4HRH - chains C and D of the 4 polymer chains in the assembly; structure by X-ray diffraction, 3.00 A resolution.

# Chain C (and D)
Protein: Helicase-like transcription factor
Notes: EC 3.6.4.-, 6.3.2.-; chain D of this document is another copy of the same molecule, construct and numbering; everything in this record applies to it too
Reference sequence: Q14527 (HLTF_HUMAN); residue numbers follow UniProt; this construct covers 26-39
Amino-acid sequence (14 residues; numbered 26 to 39; the number before each row is that of its first residue):
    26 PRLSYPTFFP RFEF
Unresolved in the structure: 26-30
UniProt features mapped onto this chain:
  - DNA-binding region: E38
  - modified residue: R27 (Omega-N-methylarginine)
What the authors report for this chain:
  - mutagenesis - P35A: abolished localization
  - mutagenesis - P35A: decreased localization to nuclear matrix

# How chain C and chain D interact
Residue-residue contacts - 9 pairs, chain C then chain D:
  P31(C) - T32(D)
  P31(C) - F33(D)
  P31(C) - F34(D)
  T32(C) - P31(D)
  T32(C) - T32(D)  hydrogen bond (backbone-backbone)
  T32(C) - F34(D)
  F33(C) - P31(D)  hydrophobic
  F34(C) - P31(D)
  F34(C) - T32(D)
Other interface residues (no listed pair), chain C (5 interface residues in all): R36

# Summary
The interface between chain C and chain D involves 5 residues on one side and 4 on the other; the contacts
include 1 hydrogen bond. Its one hydrogen bond, T32(C)-T32(D), is backbone to backbone. From the paper: P35A
of chain C abolishes localization; P35A of chain C reduces localization to nuclear matrix.
Chain C and chain D are both Helicase-like transcription factor; the structure, Crystal Structure of
p11-Annexin A2(N-terminal) Fusion Protein in Complex with SMARCA3 Peptide, was determined by X-ray
diffraction, deposited together with 4HRE and 4HRG.
